PDB entry 5WC9 | X-ray diffraction, 3.15 A resolution | chains A and C of the 4 polymer chains in the assembly

[Chain A]
Molecule: Pituitary-specific positive transcription factor 1
Source organism: Homo sapiens
UniProtKB: P28069 (PIT1_HUMAN); residues 1-150 here correspond to UniProt positions 124-273 (UniProt number = residue number + 123)
Sequence (152 residues; row label = number of the first residue in the row; numbers below 1 keep their minus sign (Gly-1 is residue -1)):
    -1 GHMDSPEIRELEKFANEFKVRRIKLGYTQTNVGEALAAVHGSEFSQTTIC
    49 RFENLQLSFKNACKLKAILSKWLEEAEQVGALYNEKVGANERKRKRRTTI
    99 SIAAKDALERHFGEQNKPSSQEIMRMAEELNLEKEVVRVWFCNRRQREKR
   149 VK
Disordered / not traced: -1 to 1, 80-92
Construct notes: expression tag (-1 to 0)
UniProt features mapped onto this chain:
  - DNA-binding region: Lys91 to Lys150 (Homeobox)
What the authors report for this chain:
  - binding site for the 21-nt DNA strand (chain C): Gln44, Thr45, Arg49, Arg95, Asn141

[Chain C]
Molecule: 21-nt DNA strand
Sequence (21 nucleotides; row label = number of the first residue in the row):
   170 CCATTCATTCATTCATTCGGA

[How chain A and chain C interact]
Pairs across the interface - 26 pairs, chain A then chain C:
  Arg20(A) - DC171(C)  salt bridge to the phosphate
  Thr26(A) - DC170(C)  sugar contact
  Thr26(A) - DC171(C)  phosphate contact
  Gln27(A) - DC171(C)  hydrogen bond to the phosphate
  Gln27(A) - DA172(C)  hydrogen bond to the phosphate
  Gln44(A) - DC171(C)  base contact
  Gln44(A) - DA172(C)  hydrogen bond to the base
  Thr45(A) - DT173(C)  base contact
  Thr45(A) - DT174(C)  base contact
  Cys48(A) - DA172(C)  hydrogen bond to the phosphate
  Arg49(A) - DT174(C)  hydrogen bond to the base
  Asn52(A) - DA172(C)  hydrogen bond to the phosphate
  Gln54(A) - DT173(C)  hydrogen bond to the phosphate
  Arg95(A) - DT174(C)  hydrogen bond to the base
  Arg95(A) - DC175(C)  hydrogen bond to the sugar
  Thr96(A) - DC175(C)  sugar contact
  Thr96(A) - DA176(C)  phosphate contact
  Thr97(A) - DC175(C)  phosphate contact
  Ile98(A) - DC175(C)  hydrogen bond to the phosphate
  Lys103(A) - DC175(C)  phosphate contact
  Val134(A) - DA176(C)  phosphate contact
  Val137(A) - DA176(C)  base contact
  Trp138(A) - DC175(C)  phosphate contact
  Asn141(A) - DC175(C)  base contact
  Asn141(A) - DA176(C)  hydrogen bond to the base
  Arg145(A) - DT174(C)  salt bridge to the phosphate
Other interface residues (no listed pair), chain A (22 interface residues in all): Lys17, Glu51, Lys93
Other interface residues (no listed pair), chain C (8 interface residues in all): DT177

[In short]
Chain A and chain C form an interface of 22 and 8 residues respectively, with 11 hydrogen bonds and 2 salt
bridges. Polar pairs include Gln44(A)-DA172(C), Arg49(A)-DT174(C) and Arg95(A)-DT174(C). From the paper: a
binding site for the 21-nt DNA strand (chain C) at Gln44(A), Thr45(A) and Arg49(A) among others.
Here chain A is Pituitary-specific positive transcription factor 1 (Homo sapiens) and chain C is a 21-nt DNA
strand. Entry 5WC9 (Human Pit-1 and 4xCATT DNA complex) was determined by X-ray diffraction.
